8XL6 - chains A and B of the 12 polymer chains in the assembly; structure by electron microscopy, 2.29 A resolution.

Chain A:
Molecule: Methylcrotonoyl-CoA carboxylase subunit alpha, mitochondrial
Source organism: Homo sapiens
Notes: EC 6.4.1.4
UniProtKB: Q96RQ3 (MCCA_HUMAN); numbering as in UniProt (aligned over 1-725)
Sequence (725 residues; numbered 1 to 725; the number before each row is that of its first residue):
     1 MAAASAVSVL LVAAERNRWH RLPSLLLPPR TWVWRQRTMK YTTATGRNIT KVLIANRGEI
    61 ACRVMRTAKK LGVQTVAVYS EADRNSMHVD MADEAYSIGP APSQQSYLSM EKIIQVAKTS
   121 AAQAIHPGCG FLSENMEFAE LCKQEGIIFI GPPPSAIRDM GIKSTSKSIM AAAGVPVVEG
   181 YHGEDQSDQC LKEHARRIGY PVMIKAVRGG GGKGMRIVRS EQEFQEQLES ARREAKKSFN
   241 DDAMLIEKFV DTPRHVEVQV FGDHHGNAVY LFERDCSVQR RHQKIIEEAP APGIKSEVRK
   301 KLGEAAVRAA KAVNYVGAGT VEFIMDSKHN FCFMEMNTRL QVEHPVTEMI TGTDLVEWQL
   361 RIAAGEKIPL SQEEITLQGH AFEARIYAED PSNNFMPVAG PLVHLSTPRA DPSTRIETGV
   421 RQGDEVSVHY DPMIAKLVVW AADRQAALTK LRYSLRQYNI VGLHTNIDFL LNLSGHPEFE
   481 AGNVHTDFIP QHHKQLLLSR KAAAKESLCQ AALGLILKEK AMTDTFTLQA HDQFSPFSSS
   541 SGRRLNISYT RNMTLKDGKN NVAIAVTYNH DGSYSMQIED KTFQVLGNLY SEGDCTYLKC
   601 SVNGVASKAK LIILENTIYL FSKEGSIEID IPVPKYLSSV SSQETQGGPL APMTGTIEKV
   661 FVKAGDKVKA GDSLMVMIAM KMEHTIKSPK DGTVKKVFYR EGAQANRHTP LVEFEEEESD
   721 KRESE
Unresolved in the structure: 1-48, 641-647, 716-725
Covalent attachments: biotin (BTN) linked to Lys681
From the paper describing this entry:
  - binding site for biotin: Lys681
  - post-translational modification sites: Lys681

Chain B:
Molecule: Methylcrotonoyl-CoA carboxylase beta chain, mitochondrial
Source organism: Homo sapiens
Notes: EC 6.4.1.4
UniProtKB: Q9HCC0 (MCCB_HUMAN); residue numbers follow UniProt; this construct covers 1-563
Sequence (563 residues; numbered 1 to 563; the number before each row is that of its first residue):
     1 MWAVLRLALR PCARASPAGP RAYHGDSVAS LGTQPDLGSA LYQENYKQMK ALVNQLHERV
    61 EHIKLGGGEK ARALHISRGK LLPRERIDNL IDPGSPFLEL SQFAGYQLYD NEEVPGGGII
   121 TGIGRVSGVE CMIIANDATV KGGAYYPVTV KKQLRAQEIA MQNRLPCIYL VDSGGAYLPR
   181 QADVFPDRDH FGRTFYNQAI MSSKNIAQIA VVMGSCTAGG AYVPAMADEN IIVRKQGTIF
   241 LAGPPLVKAA TGEEVSAEDL GGADLHCRKS GVSDHWALDD HHALHLTRKV VRNLNYQKKL
   301 DVTIEPSEEP LFPADELYGI VGANLKRSFD VREVIARIVD GSRFTEFKAF YGDTLVTGFA
   361 RIFGYPVGIV GNNGVLFSES AKKGTHFVQL CCQRNIPLLF LQNITGFMVG REYEAEGIAK
   421 DGAKMVAAVA CAQVPKITLI IGGSYGAGNY GMCGRAYSPR FLYIWPNARI SVMGGEQAAN
   481 VLATITKDQR AREGKQFSSA DEAALKEPII KKFEEEGNPY YSSARVWDDG IIDPADTRLV
   541 LGLSFSAALN APIEKTDFGI FRM
Unresolved in the structure: 1-22
Swiss-Prot annotation at these positions:
  - region: Arg343 to Asn372 (Acyl-CoA binding)
  - modified residue: Lys70 (N6-acetyllysine), Lys141 (N6-succinyllysine), Lys495 (N6-acetyllysine), Lys511 (N6-acetyllysine)
  - natural variant: Ser39 (S39F: In MCC2D), Gly68 (G68V: In MCC2D; uncertain significance), Glu99 (E99Q: In MCC2D), Ser101 (S101F: In MCC2D), Gly105 (G105R: In MCC2D; uncertain significance), Gly118 (deletion: In MCC2D), Cys131 (C131F: In MCC2D), Thr139 (T139I: In MCC2D), Tyr146 (Y146N: In MCC2D), Lys152 (K152T: In MCC2D), Arg155 (R155Q: In MCC2D; R155W: In MCC2D), Asn163 (N163D: In MCC2D; uncertain significance), 42 further natural variant entries in UniProt
Small-molecule neighbours: biotin (BTN): Val375, Thr405, Gly406, Phe407, Met408, Val409, Glu476, Gln477, Asn480
From the paper describing this entry:
  - catalytic residues: Ala447, Gly448 (citing earlier work)

Interface between chain A and chain B:
Contacting residue pairs (52; chain A residue first):
  Glu519(A) with Pro93(B)
  Phe526(A) with Gly128(B)
  His531(A) with Lys298(B); Leu300(B), hydrogen bond (side chain-backbone)
  Asp532(A) with Lys298(B), salt bridge; Leu300(B); Tyr365(B)
  Phe534(A) with Ile304(B), hydrophobic; Phe363(B)
  Ser535(A) with Tyr365(B)
  Pro536(A) with Arg125(B); Tyr365(B); Gly542(B); Leu543(B), hydrophobic; Ser546(B)
  Phe537(A) with Pro96(B); Arg125(B); Glu130(B); Leu543(B), hydrophobic; Ser546(B)
  Ser539(A) with Gly94(B); Pro96(B)
  Ser540(A) with Pro93(B); Gly94(B)
  Ser541(A) with Gly94(B), hydrogen bond (backbone-backbone)
  Gly542(A) with Gly94(B), hydrogen bond (backbone-backbone)
  Arg543(A) with Pro96(B); Phe97(B); Asp536(B), salt bridge; Leu539(B)
  Arg544(A) with Asp88(B), salt bridge; Ile91(B); Ser95(B), hydrogen bond (side chain-backbone); Pro96(B); Phe97(B)
  Leu545(A) with Glu99(B); Gln102(B), hydrogen bond (backbone-side chain); Val540(B), hydrophobic
  Asn546(A) with Leu56(B); Val60(B); Gln102(B), hydrogen bond; Ile531(B), hydrogen bond (side chain-backbone); Asp533(B)
  Ile547(A) with Val60(B), hydrophobic; Lys64(B)
  Ser548(A) with Lys64(B), hydrogen bond (backbone-side chain)
  Tyr549(A) with Asp88(B)
  Asn552(A) with Glu85(B)
  Tyr636(A) with Leu278(B), hydrophobic; His281(B); His282(B); His285(B)
Also at the interface, not in a pair above, chain A (27 interface residues in all): Thr523, Gln533, Thr550, Arg551, Tyr568, Leu637
Also at the interface, not in a pair above, chain B (41 interface residues in all): His57, Leu98, Ile123, Lys299, Glu305, Pro306, Ser307, Ile532

Summary:
27 residues of chain A face 41 of chain B across their interface, with 8 hydrogen bonds and 3 salt bridges.
Among the polar pairs are Asp532(A)-Lys298(B), Arg543(A)-Asp536(B) and Arg544(A)-Asp88(B). Ligands of chain B:
biotin. Biotin is covalently linked to Lys681(A). The paper reports catalytic residues Ala447(B) and
Gly448(B); a binding site for biotin at Lys681(A).
Here chain A is Methylcrotonoyl-CoA carboxylase subunit alpha, mitochondrial and chain B is
Methylcrotonoyl-CoA carboxylase beta chain, mitochondrial, both from Homo sapiens. Entry 8XL6 (Structure of
human 3-methylcrotonyl-CoA carboxylase at apo-state (MCC-Apo)) was determined by electron microscopy,
deposited together with 8XL3, 8XL4, 8XL5, 8XL7 and 8XL8.
